PDB entry 9DMQ | electron microscopy, 2.06 A resolution | chains C and F of the 7 polymer chains in the assembly

Chain C:
Name: Acetylcholine receptor subunit alpha
From: Homo sapiens
UniProt: P02708 (ACHA_HUMAN); residues -19 to 437 here correspond to UniProt positions 1-457 (UniProt number = residue number + 20)
Chain sequence (457 residues; each row starts with the number of its first residue; numbers below 1 keep their minus sign (Met-19 is residue -19)):
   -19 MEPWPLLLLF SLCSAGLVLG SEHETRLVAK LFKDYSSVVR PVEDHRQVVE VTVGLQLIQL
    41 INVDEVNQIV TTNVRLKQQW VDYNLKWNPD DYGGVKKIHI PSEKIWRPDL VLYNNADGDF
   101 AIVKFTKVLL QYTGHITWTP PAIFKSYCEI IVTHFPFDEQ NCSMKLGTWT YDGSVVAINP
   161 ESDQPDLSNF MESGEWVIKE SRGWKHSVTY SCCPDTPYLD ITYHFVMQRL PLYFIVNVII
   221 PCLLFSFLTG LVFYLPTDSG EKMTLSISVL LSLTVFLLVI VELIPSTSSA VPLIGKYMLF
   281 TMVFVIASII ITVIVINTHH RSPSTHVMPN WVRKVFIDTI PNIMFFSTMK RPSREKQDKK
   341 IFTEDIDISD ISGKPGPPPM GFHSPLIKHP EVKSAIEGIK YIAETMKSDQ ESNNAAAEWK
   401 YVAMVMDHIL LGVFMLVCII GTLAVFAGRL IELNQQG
Unresolved in the structure: -19 to 0, 331-365, 437
Disulfide bonds: Cys128-Cys142
Glycans and other covalent adducts: glycan linked to Asn141

Chain F:
Name: Fab3 heavy chain
From: Homo sapiens
Chain sequence (275 residues; each row starts with the number of its first residue):
     1 MDSKGSSQKG SRLLLLLVVS NLLLCQGVVS AEVQLVQWGA GLLKPSETLS LTCTVFGGSL
    61 RANYWSWIRQ APGKGLEWIG EINHNGHTNY NPSLKSRATI SVDTSKNQFS LRLSSVTAAD
   121 TALYYCARGS RFFYYGAGIY YNARRDRDNY FDPWGQGTLV TVSSASTKGP SVFPLAPSSK
   181 STSGGTAALG CLVKDYFPEP VTVSWNSGAL TSGVHTFPAV LQSSGLYSLS SVVTVPSSSL
   241 GTQTYICNVN HKPSNTKVDK KVEPKSCGSH HHHHH
Unresolved in the structure: 1-31, 179-184, 265-275
Disulfide bonds: Cys53-Cys126, Cys191-Cys247

Interface between chain C and chain F:
Contacting residue pairs (5; chain C residue first):
  Tyr190(C) - Ala137(F)  hydrophobic
  Tyr190(C) - Gly138(F)
  Cys192(C) - Tyr141(F)  hydrophobic
  Cys193(C) - Tyr141(F)  hydrophobic
  Tyr198(C) - Ala137(F)
Interface residues without a listed pair, chain F (4 interface residues in all): Gly136

In short:
The chain C/chain F interface involves 4 residues from each chain.
Here chain C is Acetylcholine receptor subunit alpha and chain F is Fab3 heavy chain, both from Homo sapiens.
Entry 9DMQ (Human muscle nAChR with fab3-bound) was determined by electron microscopy, deposited together with
9DMG, 9DMH, 9DMJ, 9DMK, 9DML, 9DMS and 9DMT.
